7SBB - chains G and Z of the 13 polymer chains in the assembly; structure by electron microscopy, 3.10 A resolution.

Chain G:
Protein: Cas7d
From: Synechocystis sp. PCC 6803
Reference sequence: Q6ZEI6 (Q6ZEI6_SYNY3); numbering as in UniProt (aligned over 1-329)
Amino-acid sequence (329 residues; each row starts with the number of its first residue):
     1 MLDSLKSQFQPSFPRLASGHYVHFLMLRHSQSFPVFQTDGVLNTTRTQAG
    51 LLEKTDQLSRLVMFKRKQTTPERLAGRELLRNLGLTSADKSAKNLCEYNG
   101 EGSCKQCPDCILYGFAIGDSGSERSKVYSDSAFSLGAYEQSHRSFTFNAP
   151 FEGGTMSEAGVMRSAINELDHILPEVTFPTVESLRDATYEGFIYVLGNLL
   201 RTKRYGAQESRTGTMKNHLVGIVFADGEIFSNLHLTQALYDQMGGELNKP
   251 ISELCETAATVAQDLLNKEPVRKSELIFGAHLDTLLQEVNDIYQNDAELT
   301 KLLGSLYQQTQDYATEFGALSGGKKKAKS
Not modelled in the structure: 321-329

Chain Z:
Molecule: crRNA
From: Synechocystis sp. PCC 6803
Sequence (43 nucleotides; row label = number of the first residue in the row):
     1 ACUGAAACGAUUGUUGUGCCCCUGGCGGUCGCUUUCAAUGCCU

How chain G and chain Z interact:
Contacting residue pairs (17; chain G residue first):
  Arg-66(G) / U43(Z)  salt bridge to the phosphate
  Thr-69(G) / U43(Z)  phosphate contact
  Thr-70(G) / U43(Z)  sugar contact
  Arg-73(G) / C42(Z)  hydrogen bond to the phosphate
  Arg-73(G) / U43(Z)  salt bridge to the phosphate
  Tyr-113(G) / C42(Z)  sugar contact
  Gly-114(G) / C42(Z)  sugar contact
  Phe-115(G) / C41(Z)  hydrogen bond to the sugar
  Phe-115(G) / C42(Z)  sugar contact
  Ala-116(G) / C41(Z)  base contact
  Ala-116(G) / C42(Z)  base contact
  Ser-122(G) / C41(Z)  base contact
  Glu-123(G) / C41(Z)  hydrogen bond to the sugar
  Arg-124(G) / A38(Z)  base contact
  Arg-124(G) / C41(Z)  sugar contact
  Arg-124(G) / C42(Z)  phosphate contact
  Ser-125(G) / C42(Z)  hydrogen bond to the phosphate
Interface residues without a listed pair, chain G (14 interface residues in all): Tyr-98, Asn-99

Overview:
14 residues of chain G face 4 of chain Z across their interface; the contacts include 4 hydrogen bonds and 2
salt bridges. Among the polar pairs are Phe-115(G)/C41(Z), Glu-123(G)/C41(Z) and Arg-73(G)/C42(Z).
Here chain G is Cas7d and chain Z is crRNA, both from Synechocystis sp. PCC 6803. Entry 7SBB (Structure of
type I-D Cascade bound to a ssRNA target) was determined by electron microscopy (same publication as 7SBA).
